1HQR - chains C and D of the 4 polymer chains in the assembly; structure by X-ray diffraction, 3.20 A resolution.

# Chain C
Name: Myelin basic protein
Source organism: Homo sapiens
Reference sequence: P02686 (MBP_HUMAN); residues 406-418 here correspond to UniProt positions 114-126 (UniProt number = residue number - 292)
Amino-acid sequence (13 residues; row label = number of the first residue in the row):
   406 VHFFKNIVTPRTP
Unresolved in the structure: 416-418

# Chain D
Name: Streptococcal pyrogenic exotoxin C
Source organism: Streptococcus pyogenes
Reference sequence: P13380 (SPEC_STRPY); residues 501-708 here correspond to UniProt positions 28-235 (UniProt number = residue number - 473)
Amino-acid sequence (208 residues; numbered 501 to 708; the number before each row is that of its first residue):
   501 DSKKDISNVKSDLLYAYTITPYDYKDCRVNFSTTHTLNIDTQKYRGKDYY
   551 ISSEMSYEASQKFKRDDHVDVFGLFYILNSHTGEYIYGGITPAQNNKVNH
   601 KLLGNLFISGESQQNLNNKIILEKDIVTFQEIDFKIRKYLMDNYKIYDAT
   651 SPYVSGRIEIGTKDGKHEQIDLFDSPNEGTRSDIFAKYKDNRIINMKNFS
   701 HFDIYLEK
Unresolved in the structure: 501-502
Bound ions: Zn2+: His667, His701, Asp703 (shared with 1 residue of chain B)

# How chain C and chain D interact
Residue-residue contacts (11; chain C residue first):
  Val406(C) - Arg657(D)
  Val406(C) - Tyr705(D)
  His407(C) - Arg657(D)
  His407(C) - Glu659(D)  salt bridge
  His407(C) - Tyr705(D)
  Phe408(C) - Tyr705(D)  hydrogen bond (backbone-side chain)
  Phe409(C) - Gln613(D)
  Lys410(C) - Asn605(D)
  Lys410(C) - Phe607(D)
  Lys410(C) - Gln613(D)
  Asn411(C) - Gln613(D)  hydrogen bond (backbone-side chain)
Also at the interface, not in a pair above, chain D (7 interface residues in all): His667

# Summary
Chain C and chain D form an interface of 6 and 7 residues respectively, with 2 hydrogen bonds and 1 salt
bridge. Among the polar pairs are His407(C)-Glu659(D), Phe408(C)-Tyr705(D) and Asn411(C)-Gln613(D). His667(D),
His701(D) and Asp703(D) form the Zn2+ site.
Chain C is Myelin basic protein (Homo sapiens) and chain D is Streptococcal pyrogenic exotoxin C
(Streptococcus pyogenes); the structure, Crystal structure of a superantigen bound to the high-affinity,
zinc-dependent site on MHC class II, was determined by X-ray diffraction.
